3J42 - chains E and G of the 12 polymer chains in the assembly; structure by electron microscopy, 21.00 A resolution (very low resolution: no residue pairs are listed; an interface is given only as per-side residue counts).

[Chain E]
Name: PrM
Organism: Dengue virus 2
Reference sequence: Q3BCY5 (Q3BCY5_9FLAV); residue numbers follow UniProt; this construct covers 1-81
Amino-acid sequence (81 residues; row label = number of the first residue in the row):
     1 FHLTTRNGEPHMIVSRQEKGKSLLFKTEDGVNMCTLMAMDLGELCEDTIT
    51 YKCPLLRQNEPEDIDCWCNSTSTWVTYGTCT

[Chain G]
Name: Ig heavy chain V region MOPC 21, Igh protein chimera
Organism: Mus musculus
Reference sequence: chimeric construct of P01783, Q6PIP8: residues 1-103 from P01783 (HVM16_MOUSE) positions 17-119 (UniProt number = residue number + 16); residues 106-216 from Q6PIP8 positions 120-230 (UniProt number = residue number + 14)
Amino-acid sequence (221 residues; each row starts with the number of its first residue):
     1 DVQLVESGGGLVQPGGSRKLSCAASGFTFSSFGMHWVRQAPEKGLEWVAY
    51 ISSGSSTLHYADTVKGRFTISRDNPKNTLFLQMTSLRSEDTAMYYCARWG
   101 NYPHYAMDYWGQGTSVTVSSAKTTAPSVYPLAPVCGDTTGSSVTLGCLVK
   151 GYFPEPVTLTWNSGSLSSGVHTFPAVLQSGLYTLSSSVTVTSSTWPSQTI
   201 TCNVAHPASSTKVDKKIEPRV
Unresolved in the structure: 134-138
Differences from the reference sequence: linker (104-105); conflict Gly180 (Asp194 in Q6PIP8), Thr199 (Ser213 in Q6PIP8)
Disulfide bonds: Cys22-Cys96, Cys147-Cys202

[Chain E / chain G interface]
At this resolution (21 A) residue pairs are not listed: 7 residues of chain E and 6 of chain G lie at the interface.
The authors on this interface:
  - pairs named by the authors: Ser31(G)-Lys21(E), Asn101(G)-Lys26(E), Tyr102(G)-Lys26(E), Pro103(G)-Lys26(E), Pro103(G)-Phe25(E), His104(G)-Glu28(E), His104(G)-Lys26(E)
  - epitope / paratope residues, chain G: Ser31(G), Asn101(G), Tyr102(G), Pro103(G), His104(G)

[Summary]
7 residues of chain E face 6 of chain G across their interface. The paper describes contacts between Ser31(G)
and Lys21(E), Asn101(G) and Lys26(E) and Tyr102(G) and Lys26(E) among others. The paper reports
epitope/paratope residues Ser31(G), Asn101(G) and Tyr102(G) among others.
Chain E is PrM (Dengue virus 2) and chain G is Ig heavy chain V region MOPC 21, Igh protein chimera (Mus
musculus); the structure, Obstruction of Dengue Virus Maturation by Fab Fragments of the 2H2 Antibody, was
determined by electron microscopy together with 4KVC from the same study.
